6N7P - chains B and r of the 21 polymer chains in the assembly; structure by electron microscopy, 3.60 A resolution.

[Chain B]
Molecule: U1 small nuclear ribonucleoprotein C
Source organism: Saccharomyces cerevisiae (strain ATCC 204508 / S288c)
Reference sequence: Q05900 (RU1C_YEAST); residues 1-231 here = UniProt positions 1-231
Sequence (231 residues; row label = number of the first residue in the row):
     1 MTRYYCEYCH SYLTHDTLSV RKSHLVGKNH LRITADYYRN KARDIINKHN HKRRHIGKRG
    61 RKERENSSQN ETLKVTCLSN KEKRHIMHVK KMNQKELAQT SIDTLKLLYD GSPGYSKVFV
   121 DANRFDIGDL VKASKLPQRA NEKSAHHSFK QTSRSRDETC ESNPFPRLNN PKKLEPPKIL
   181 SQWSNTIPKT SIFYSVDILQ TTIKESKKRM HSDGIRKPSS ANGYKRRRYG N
Not modelled in the structure: 1-2, 198-231
Bound ions: Zn2+: Cys6, Cys9, His24, His30
UniProt features mapped onto this chain:
  - zinc finger: Tyr4 to Asp36 (Matrin-type)
  - mutagenesis: Leu13 (L13A/D/E/F/G/H/K/P/R/S/T/W/Y: Gives rise to unstable commitment complexes; L13C/I/M/N/Q/V: No effect)

[Chain r]
Molecule: UBC4 pre-mRNA
Sequence (253 nucleotides; row label = number of the first residue in the row; note: 1 number in that range is skipped by the numbering (no residue carries it; nothing is unmodelled there); numbers below 1 keep their minus sign (G-22 is residue -22)):
   -22 GGGAACUAAG UGAUCUAGAA AG
     1 GUAUGUCUAA AGUUAUGGCC ACGUUUCAAA UGCGUGCUUU UUUUUUAAAA CUUAUGCUCU
    61 UAUUUACUAA CAAAAUCAAC AUGCUAUUGA ACUAGAGAUC CACCUACUUC AUGUUCAGCC
   121 GGUCCAGGAU CCGAUAUCCG UACACCAUCA GGGUACGAGC UAGCCCAUGG CGUACACCAU
   181 CAGGGUACGA CUAGUAGAUC UCGUACACCA UCAGGGUACG GAAUUCUCUA G
Not modelled in the structure: -22 to -10, 14-231

[Chain B / chain r interface]
Contacting residue pairs (13; chain B residue first):
  Tyr12(B) with G1(r), hydrogen bond to the sugar
  Leu13(B) with G1(r), sugar contact
  Thr14(B) with G-1(r), hydrogen bond to the base; G1(r), sugar contact
  Ser23(B) with A3(r), sugar contact
  His24(B) with U2(r), hydrogen bond to the sugar
  Gly27(B) with A3(r), phosphate contact
  Lys28(B) with U4(r), hydrogen bond to the phosphate
  Arg139(B) with U4(r), phosphate contact; G5(r), sugar contact
  Ala140(B) with G5(r), sugar contact
  Asn141(B) with U6(r), phosphate contact
  Glu142(B) with U6(r), hydrogen bond to the phosphate
Other interface residues (no listed pair), chain B (14 interface residues in all): Ser11, Val20, Asn29

[Summary]
Chain B and chain r form an interface of 14 and 7 residues respectively; the contacts include 5 hydrogen
bonds. Polar contacts include Thr14(B)-G-1(r), Tyr12(B)-G1(r) and His24(B)-U2(r). Cys6(B), Cys9(B), His24(B)
and His30(B) form the Zn2+ site. From UniProt: one mutagenesis site on chain B.
Chain B is U1 small nuclear ribonucleoprotein C (Saccharomyces cerevisiae (strain ATCC 204508 / S288c)) and
chain r is UBC4 pre-mRNA; the structure, S. cerevisiae spliceosomal E complex (UBC4), was determined by
electron microscopy (same publication as 6N7R).
